PDB entry 5C7F | X-ray diffraction, 2.70 A resolution | chains D and H of the 8 polymer chains in the assembly

[Chain D]
Protein: ASPR2 protein
Organism: Oryza sativa
Notes: fragment: N-terminal domain
UniProtKB: Q5NBT9 (Q5NBT9_ORYSJ); residue numbers follow UniProt; this construct covers 1-209
Sequence (209 residues; row label = number of the first residue in the row):
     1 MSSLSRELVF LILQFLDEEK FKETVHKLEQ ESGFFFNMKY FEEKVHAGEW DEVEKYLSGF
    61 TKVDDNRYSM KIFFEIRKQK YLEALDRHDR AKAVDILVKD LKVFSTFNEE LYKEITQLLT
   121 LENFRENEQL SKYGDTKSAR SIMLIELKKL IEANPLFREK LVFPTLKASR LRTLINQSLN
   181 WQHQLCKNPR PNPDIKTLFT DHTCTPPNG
Unresolved in the structure: 190-193, 205-209
Metal / ion sites: Zn2+: His-183, Cys-186, His-202, Cys-204
Curated features (UniProtKB/Swiss-Prot):
  - mutagenesis: Arg-67 (R67A: Loss of interaction with EAR motif-containing full-length proteins), Tyr-68 (Y68A: Loss of interaction with EAR motif-containing full-length proteins), Lys-71 (K71A: Loss of interaction with EAR motif-containing full-length proteins), Phe-74 (F74A: Loss of interaction with EAR motif-containing full-length proteins), Phe-104 (F104A: Loss of interaction with EAR motif-containing full-length proteins), Leu-111 (L111A: Loss of interaction with EAR motif-containing full-length proteins), Leu-118 (L118A: Loss of interaction with EAR motif-containing full-length proteins), Leu-130 (L130A: Loss of interaction with EAR motif-containing full-length proteins), Leu-150 (L150A: Loss of interaction with EAR motif-containing full-length proteins), Asn-176 (N176H: Aggregates formation)
Reported in the primary citation:
  - mutagenesis - N176H: decreased stability

[Chain H]
Protein: Auxin-responsive protein IAA1
UniProtKB: P49677 (IAA1_ARATH); numbering as in UniProt (aligned over 10-20)
Sequence (11 residues; numbered 10 to 20; the number before each row is that of its first residue):
    10 KDTELRLGLP G
Unresolved in the structure: 10-12
Curated features (UniProtKB/Swiss-Prot):
  - motif: Leu-14 to Leu-18 (EAR-like (transcriptional repression))

[Interface between chain D and chain H]
Residue-residue contacts - 15 pairs, chain D then chain H:
  Arg-67(D) / Leu-14(H)
  Lys-71(D) / Glu-13(H)
  Lys-71(D) / Leu-14(H)
  Lys-71(D) / Arg-15(H)
  Lys-71(D) / Leu-16(H)
  Phe-74(D) / Leu-16(H)  hydrophobic
  Phe-74(D) / Gly-17(H)
  Glu-75(D) / Gly-20(H)
  Lys-78(D) / Gly-17(H)  hydrogen bond (side chain-backbone)
  Lys-78(D) / Leu-18(H)
  Lys-78(D) / Pro-19(H)  hydrogen bond (side chain-backbone)
  Asn-108(D) / Leu-16(H)
  Gln-129(D) / Leu-18(H)
  Leu-130(D) / Leu-18(H)  hydrophobic
  Leu-150(D) / Glu-13(H)
Also at the interface, not in a pair above, chain D (14 interface residues in all): Phe-104, Leu-118, Asn-127, Ile-142, Glu-146

[In short]
The interface between chain D and chain H involves 14 residues on one side and 8 on the other, with 2 hydrogen
bonds. Polar contacts include Lys-78(D)/Gly-17(H) and Lys-78(D)/Pro-19(H). His-183(D), Cys-186(D), His-202(D)
and Cys-204(D) coordinate Zn2+. UniProt lists 10 mutagenesis sites on chain D. The paper reports that N176H of
chain D reduces stability.
Here chain D is ASPR2 protein (Oryza sativa) and chain H is Auxin-responsive protein IAA1. Entry 5C7F (Crystal
structure of the rice Topless related protein 2 (TPR2) N-terminal domain (1-209) in complex with ...) was
determined by X-ray diffraction, deposited together with 4ZHE, 5C6Q, 5C6V and 5C7E.
